7LN2 - chains E and G of the 7 polymer chains in the assembly; structure by electron microscopy, 3.63 A resolution.

Chain E:
Protein: Transitional endoplasmic reticulum ATPase
From: Homo sapiens
Notes: EC 3.6.4.6
UniProtKB: P55072 (TERA_HUMAN); residues 1-806 here = UniProt positions 1-806
Chain sequence (806 residues; numbered 1 to 806; the number before each row is that of its first residue):
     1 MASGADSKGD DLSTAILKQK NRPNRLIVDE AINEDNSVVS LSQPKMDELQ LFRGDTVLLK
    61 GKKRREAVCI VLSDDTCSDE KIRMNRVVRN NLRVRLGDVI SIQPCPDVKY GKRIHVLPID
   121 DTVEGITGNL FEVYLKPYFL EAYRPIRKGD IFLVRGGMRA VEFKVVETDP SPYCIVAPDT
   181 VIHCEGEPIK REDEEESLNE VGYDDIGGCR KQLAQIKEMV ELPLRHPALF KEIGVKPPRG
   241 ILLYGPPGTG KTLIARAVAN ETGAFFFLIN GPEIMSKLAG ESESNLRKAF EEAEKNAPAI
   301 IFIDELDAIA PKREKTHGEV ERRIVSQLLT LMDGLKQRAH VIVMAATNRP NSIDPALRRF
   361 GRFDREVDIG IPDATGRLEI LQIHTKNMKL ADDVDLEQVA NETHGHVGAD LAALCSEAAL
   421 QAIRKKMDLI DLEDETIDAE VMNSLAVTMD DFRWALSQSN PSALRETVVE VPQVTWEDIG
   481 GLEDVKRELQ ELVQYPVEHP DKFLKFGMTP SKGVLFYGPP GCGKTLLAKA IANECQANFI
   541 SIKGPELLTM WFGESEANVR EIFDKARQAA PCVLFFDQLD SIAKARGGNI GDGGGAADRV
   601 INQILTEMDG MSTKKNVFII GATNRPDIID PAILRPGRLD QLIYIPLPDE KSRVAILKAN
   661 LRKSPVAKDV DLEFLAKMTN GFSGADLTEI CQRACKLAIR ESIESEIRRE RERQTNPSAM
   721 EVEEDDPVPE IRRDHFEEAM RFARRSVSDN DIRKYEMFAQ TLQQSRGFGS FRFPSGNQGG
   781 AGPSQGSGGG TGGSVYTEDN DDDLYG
Unresolved in the structure: 1-22, 715-726, 767-806
Construct notes: engineered mutation Glu232 (Ala in P55072), Gln578 (Glu in P55072)
Metal / ion sites: Mg2+ site 1: Thr252 (together with ATP); Mg2+ site 2: Thr525 (together with ATP)
Small-molecule neighbours:
  - ATP (adenosine-5'-triphosphate), molecule 1: Asp205, Ile206, Gly207, Pro246, Pro247, Gly248, Thr249, Gly250, Lys251, Thr252, Leu253, Glu305, Asn348, Ile380, Val407, Gly408, Ala409
  - ATP, molecule 2: Asp478, Ile479, Gly480, Pro519, Pro520, Gly521, Cys522, Gly523, Lys524, Thr525, Leu526, Gln578, Asn624, Ile656, Asn660, Gly684, Ala685, Thr688
Swiss-Prot annotation at these positions:
  - region: Thr797 to Gly806 (Interaction with UBXN6)
  - motif: Asp802 to Gly806 (PIM motif)
  - binding site (ATP): Pro247 to Leu253, Asn348, His384, Gly521 to Leu526
  - modified residue: Ala2 (N-acetylalanine), Ser3 (Phosphoserine), Ser7 (Phosphoserine), Ser13 (Phosphoserine), Ser37 (Phosphoserine), Lys315 (N6,N6,N6-trimethyllysine), Thr436 (Phosphothreonine), Ser462 (Phosphoserine), Lys502 (N6-acetyllysine), Lys505 (N6-acetyllysine), Lys668 (N6-acetyllysine), Ser702 (Phosphoserine), Lys754 (N6-acetyllysine), Ser770 (Phosphoserine), Ser775 (Phosphoserine), Ser787 (Phosphoserine), Tyr805 (Phosphotyrosine)
  - cross-link (Glycyl lysine isopeptide (Lys-Gly)): Lys8 (interchain with G-Cter in SUMO2), Lys18 (interchain with G-Cter in SUMO2)
  - natural variant: Arg95 (R95G: In IBMPFD1), Gly97 (G97E: In CMT2Y), Ile126 (I126F: In IBMPFD1; uncertain significance), Arg155 (R155C: In IBMPFD1; R155H: In FTDALS6 and IBMPFD1; R155L: In IBMPFD1; R155P: In IBMPFD1; R155S: In IBMPFD1), Arg159 (R159G: In FTDALS6; R159H: In IBMPFD1), Ala160 (A160T: In IBMPFD1; uncertain significance), Glu185 (E185K: In CMT2Y), Arg191 (R191Q: In FTDALS6 and IBMPFD1), Leu198 (L198W: In IBMPFD1), Glu232 (A232E: In IBMPFD1; this construct carries the variant), Ile254 (I254F: In IBMPFD1; uncertain significance), Ile369 (I369T: In IBMPFD1; uncertain significance), 2 further natural variant entries in UniProt
  - mutagenesis: Phe52 to Asp55 (Abolishes interaction with NPLOC4; when associated with A-110), Arg53 (R53A: Minor effect on affinity for ATP and ADP), Arg86 (R86A: Strongly increased affinity for ATP. Strongly reduced affinity for ADP), Tyr110 (Y110A: Abolishes interaction with NPLOC4; when associated with 52-A--A-55), Arg113 to His115 (Severely reduced binding to DERL1), Phe131 (F131R: Severely reduced binding to DERL1), Leu140 (L140D: Severely reduced binding to DERL1), Asp179 (D179R: No effect on binding to DERL1), His183 (H183W: Severely reduced binding to DERL1), Lys251 (K251Q: Impairs ERAD degradation of HMGCR and does not inhibit interaction with RHBDD1; when associated with Q-524), Glu305 (E305Q: Defect in ubiquitin-dependent protein degradation by the proteasome; when associated with Q-578), Lys312 (K312A: Does not affect methylation by VCPKMT), 7 further mutagenesis entries in UniProt
Reported in the primary citation:
  - mutagenesis - W551A/F552A, R599A: abolished catalytic activity
  - mutagenesis - I590A/D592A: unchanged catalytic activity
  - mutagenesis - L464A: decreased catalytic activity
  - disease-associated variants - A232E: increased catalytic activity (citing earlier work)
  - mutagenesis - E578Q: decreased catalytic activity (citing earlier work)

Chain G:
Protein: polyubiquitinated Ub-Eos
From: Mus musculus
Chain sequence (22 residues; each row starts with the number of its first residue; X marks 22 residues of unknown identity (built as UNK)):
     1 XXXXXXXXXX XXXXXXXXXX XX

Interface between chain E and chain G:
Chain E residues in contact with chain G, 7 residues: Lys277, Met550, Trp551, Phe552, Asp592, Gly593, Gly594

Overview:
Chain E and chain G make no direct contact in this assembly. Ligands of chain E: ATP. The paper reports that
W551A/F552A and R599A of chain E abolish catalytic activity; L464A and E578Q of chain E reduce catalytic
activity; 6 substitutions were tested in all.
Chain E is Transitional endoplasmic reticulum ATPase (Homo sapiens) and chain G is polyubiquitinated Ub-Eos
(Mus musculus); the structure, Cryo-EM structure of human p97 in complex with Npl4/Ufd1 and polyubiquitinated
Ub-Eos (FOM, Class 1), was determined by electron microscopy (same publication as 7LMZ, 7LN0, 7LN1, 7LN3,
7LN4, 7LN5 and 7LN6).
